8E2J - chains A and B of the 4 polymer chains in the assembly; structure by electron microscopy, 3.44 A resolution.

Chain A (and B):
Molecule: Diablo IAP-binding mitochondrial protein
Organism: Homo sapiens
Notes: chain B of this document is another copy of the same molecule, construct and numbering; everything in this record applies to it too
UniProtKB: Q9NR28 (DBLOH_HUMAN); residues 1-184 here correspond to UniProt positions 56-239 (UniProt number = residue number + 55)
Chain sequence (194 residues; each row starts with the number of its first residue; numbering starts at 0):
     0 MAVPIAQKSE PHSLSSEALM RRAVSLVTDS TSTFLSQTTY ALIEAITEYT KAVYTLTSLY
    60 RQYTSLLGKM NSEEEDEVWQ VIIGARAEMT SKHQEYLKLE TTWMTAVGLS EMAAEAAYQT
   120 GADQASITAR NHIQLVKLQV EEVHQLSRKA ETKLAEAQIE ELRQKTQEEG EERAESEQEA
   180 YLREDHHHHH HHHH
Unresolved in the structure: 0-11, 185-193
Construct notes: initiating methionine (0); expression tag (185-193)
Curated features (UniProtKB/Swiss-Prot):
  - motif: Ala-1 to Ala-5 (IAP-binding)

Interface between chain A and chain B:
Residue-residue contacts (40):
  Ser-12(A) with Glu-43(B), hydrogen bond
  Ser-15(A) with Glu-43(B), hydrogen bond
  Met-19(A) with Phe-33(B), hydrophobic; Thr-37(B); Ala-40(B), hydrophobic; Leu-98(B), hydrophobic
  Val-23(A) with Phe-33(B), hydrophobic
  Leu-25(A) with Ser-29(B)
  Val-26(A) with Ser-29(B); Thr-30(B); Phe-33(B), hydrophobic
  Ser-29(A) with Val-26(B); Ser-29(B), hydrogen bond
  Thr-30(A) with Val-26(B)
  Phe-33(A) with Met-19(B), hydrophobic; Val-23(B), hydrophobic; Val-26(B), hydrophobic
  Gln-36(A) with Ala-22(B)
  Thr-37(A) with Met-19(B)
  Glu-43(A) with Ser-15(B)
  Glu-94(A) with Ser-12(B), hydrogen bond (side chain-backbone)
  Lys-97(A) with Gln-118(B)
  Thr-101(A) with Gln-118(B); Thr-119(B)
  Thr-104(A) with Met-111(B); Ala-115(B); Gln-118(B), hydrogen bond
  Gly-107(A) with Met-111(B)
  Leu-108(A) with Leu-108(B); Met-111(B), hydrophobic; Ala-112(B)
  Met-111(A) with Thr-104(B); Leu-108(B), hydrophobic
  Ala-112(A) with Leu-108(B)
  Ala-115(A) with Phe-33(B), hydrophobic; Thr-104(B)
  Gln-118(A) with Thr-100(B); Thr-101(B); Thr-104(B), hydrogen bond
  Thr-119(A) with Thr-101(B)
Also at the interface, not in a pair above, chain A (27 interface residues in all): Leu-18, Ala-22, Leu-98, Thr-100
Also at the interface, not in a pair above, chain B (25 interface residues in all): Leu-25, Thr-32, Gln-36

Overview:
The interface between chain A and chain B involves 27 residues on one side and 25 on the other, with 6
hydrogen bonds. Polar contacts include Ser-12(A)/Glu-43(B), Ser-15(A)/Glu-43(B) and Ser-29(A)/Ser-29(B).
Chain A and chain B are both Diablo IAP-binding mitochondrial protein (Homo sapiens); the structure, Cryo-EM
structure of BIRC6/Smac (from local refinement 1), was determined by electron microscopy together with 8E2I
and 8E2K from the same study.
